Entry 8AC0 (electron microscopy, 4.10 A resolution (low resolution: residue-level contacts below are approximate; hydrogen-bond / salt-bridge calls are withheld)); this record covers chains B and C of the 8 polymer chains in the assembly.

== Chain B ==
Molecule: DNA-directed RNA polymerase subunit alpha
Organism: Escherichia coli BL21
Notes: EC 2.7.7.6
UniProtKB: P0A7Z4 (RPOA_ECOLI); residue numbers follow UniProt; this construct covers 1-329
Amino-acid sequence (329 residues; row label = number of the first residue in the row):
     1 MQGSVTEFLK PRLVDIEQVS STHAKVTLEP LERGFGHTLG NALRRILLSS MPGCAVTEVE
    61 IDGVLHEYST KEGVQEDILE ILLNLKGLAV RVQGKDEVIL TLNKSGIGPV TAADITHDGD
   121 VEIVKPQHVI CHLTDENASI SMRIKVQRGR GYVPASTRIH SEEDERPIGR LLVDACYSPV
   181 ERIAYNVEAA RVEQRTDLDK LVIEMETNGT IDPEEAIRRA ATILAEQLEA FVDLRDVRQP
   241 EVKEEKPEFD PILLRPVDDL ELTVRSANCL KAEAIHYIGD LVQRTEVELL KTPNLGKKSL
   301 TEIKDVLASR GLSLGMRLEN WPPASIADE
Not modelled in the structure: 1-3, 159-169, 233-329
UniProt features mapped onto this chain:
  - region: Glu-162 to Glu-165 (Required for interaction with Crp at class II promoters)
  - modified residue: Arg-265 (ADP-ribosylarginine), Lys-297 (N6-acetyllysine), Lys-298 (N6-acetyllysine)
  - mutagenesis: Arg-45 (R45C: In rpoA112; temperature-sensitive, blocks RNA polymerase assembly), Glu-162 to Glu-165 (5-fold decrease in CRP-class II promoter-dependent transcription), Glu-165 (E165K: 5-fold decrease in CRP-class II promoter-dependent transcription), Arg-191 (R191C: In rpoA101; temperature-sensitive)

== Chain C ==
Molecule: DNA-directed RNA polymerase subunit beta
Organism: Escherichia coli K-12
Notes: EC 2.7.7.6
UniProtKB: P0A8V2 (RPOB_ECOLI); residues 1-1342 here = UniProt positions 1-1342
Amino-acid sequence (1342 residues; each row starts with the number of its first residue):
     1 MVYSYTEKKR IRKDFGKRPQ VLDVPYLLSI QLDSFQKFIE QDPEGQYGLE AAFRSVFPIQ
    61 SYSGNSELQY VSYRLGEPVF DVQECQIRGV TYSAPLRVKL RLVIYEREAP EGTVKDIKEQ
   121 EVYMGEIPLM TDNGTFVING TERVIVSQLH RSPGVFFDSD KGKTHSSGKV LYNARIIPYR
   181 GSWLDFEFDP KDNLFVRIDR RRKLPATIIL RALNYTTEQI LDLFFEKVIF EIRDNKLQME
   241 LVPERLRGET ASFDIEANGK VYVEKGRRIT ARHIRQLEKD DVKLIEVPVE YIAGKVVAKD
   301 YIDESTGELI CAANMELSLD LLAKLSQSGH KRIETLFTND LDHGPYISET LRVDPTNDRL
   361 SALVEIYRMM RPGEPPTREA AESLFENLFF SEDRYDLSAV GRMKFNRSLL REEIEGSGIL
   421 SKDDIIDVMK KLIDIRNGKG EVDDIDHLGN RRIRSVGEMA ENQFRVGLVR VERAVKERLS
   481 LGDLDTLMPQ DMINAKPISA AVKEFFGSSQ LSQFMDQNNP LSEITHKRRI SALGPGGLTR
   541 ERAGFEVRDV HPTHYGRVCP IETPEGPNIG LINSLSVYAQ TNEYGFLETP YRKVTDGVVT
   601 DEIHYLSAIE EGNYVIAQAN SNLDEEGHFV EDLVTCRSKG ESSLFSRDQV DYMDVSTQQV
   661 VSVGASLIPF LEHDDANRAL MGANMQRQAV PTLRADKPLV GTGMERAVAV DSGVTAVAKR
   721 GGVVQYVDAS RIVIKVNEDE MYPGEAGIDI YNLTKYTRSN QNTCINQMPC VSLGEPVERG
   781 DVLADGPSTD LGELALGQNM RVAFMPWNGY NFEDSILVSE RVVQEDRFTT IHIQELACVS
   841 RDTKLGPEEI TADIPNVGEA ALSKLDESGI VYIGAEVTGG DILVGKVTPK GETQLTPEEK
   901 LLRAIFGEKA SDVKDSSLRV PNGVSGTVID VQVFTRDGVE KDKRALEIEE MQLKQAKKDL
   961 SEELQILEAG LFSRIRAVLV AGGVEAEKLD KLPRDRWLEL GLTDEEKQNQ LEQLAEQYDE
  1021 LKHEFEKKLE AKRRKITQGD DLAPGVLKIV KVYLAVKRRI QPGDKMAGRH GNKGVISKIN
  1081 PIEDMPYDEN GTPVDIVLNP LGVPSRMNIG QILETHLGMA AKGIGDKINA MLKQQQEVAK
  1141 LREFIQRAYD LGADVRQKVD LSTFSDEEVM RLAENLRKGM PIATPVFDGA KEAEIKELLK
  1201 LGDLPTSGQI RLYDGRTGEQ FERPVTVGYM YMLKLNHLVD DKMHARSTGS YSLVTQQPLG
  1261 GKAQFGGQRF GEMEVWALEA YGAAYTLQEM LTVKSDDVNG RTKMYKNIVD GNHQMEPGMP
  1321 ESFNVLLKEI RSLGINIELE DE
Not modelled in the structure: 1
UniProt features mapped onto this chain:
  - modified residue (N6-acetyllysine): Lys-1022, Lys-1200
  - mutagenesis: Ile-561 (I561S: Resistant to antibiotics salinamide A and B), Ile-569 (I569S: Resistant to antibiotics salinamide A and B), Ala-665 (A665E: Resistant to antibiotics salinamide A and B), Asp-675 (D675A/G: Resistant to antibiotics salinamide A and B), Asn-677 (N677H/K: Resistant to antibiotics salinamide A and B), Leu-680 (L680M: Resistant to antibiotics salinamide A and B), Glu-813 (E813K: Disrupts the enzyme's active center)

== Interface between chain B and chain C ==
Residue-residue contacts - 5 pairs, chain B then chain C:
  Arg-33(B) / Glu-820(C)
  Arg-33(B) / Pro-1081(C)
  His-37(B) / Arg-1216(C)
  Asn-41(B) / Arg-1216(C)
  Asn-41(B) / Thr-1217(C)
Other interface residues (no listed pair), chain B (4 interface residues in all): Arg-44
Other interface residues (no listed pair), chain C (5 interface residues in all): Gly-1218

== In short ==
4 residues of chain B and 5 residues of chain C are in contact. UniProt lists 6 mutagenesis sites on chain B;
7 mutagenesis sites on chain C.
Here chain B is DNA-directed RNA polymerase subunit alpha (Escherichia coli BL21) and chain C is DNA-directed
RNA polymerase subunit beta (Escherichia coli K-12). Entry 8AC0 (RNA polymerase at U-rich pause bound to
regulatory RNA putL - active, closed clamp state) was determined by electron microscopy together with 8ABY,
8ABZ, 8AC1, 8AC2, 8ACP and 8AD1 from the same study.
